Entry 4KXM (X-ray diffraction, 2.24 A resolution); this record covers chains A and B.

# Chain A (and B)
Protein: 2'-deoxynucleoside 5'-phosphate N-hydrolase 1
Organism: Rattus norvegicus
Notes: EC 3.2.2.-; chain B of this document is another copy of the same molecule, construct and numbering; everything in this record applies to it too
Reference sequence: O35820 (DNPH1_RAT); residue numbers follow UniProt; this construct covers 11-151
Chain sequence (152 residues; numbered 8 to 159; the number before each row is that of its first residue):
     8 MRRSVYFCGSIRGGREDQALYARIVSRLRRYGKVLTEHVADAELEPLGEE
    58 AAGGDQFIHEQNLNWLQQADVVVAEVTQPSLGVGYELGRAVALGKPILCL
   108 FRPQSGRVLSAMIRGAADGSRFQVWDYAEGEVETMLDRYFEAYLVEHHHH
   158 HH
Unresolved in the structure: 8-9, 49-60, 152-159 (chain B: 8-9, 49-59, 153-159)
Differences from the reference sequence: expression tag (8-10, 152-159); engineered mutation Asn-69 (Asp in O35820)
Small-molecule neighbours:
  - N6-isopentenyl-adenosine-5'-monophosphate (6IA), molecule 1: Tyr-13, Phe-14, Cys-15, Gly-16, Ser-17, Ile-18, Arg-19, Gly-20, Thr-43, His-45, Val-46, Ile-65, Gln-68, Asn-69, Ser-87, Leu-88, Gly-89, Val-90, Glu-93
  - N6-isopentenyl-adenosine-5'-monophosphate (6IA), molecule 2: Ser-117, Ala-118, Met-119
UniProt features mapped onto this chain:
  - binding site (5-hydroxymethyl-dUMP): Gly-16, Ile-18, Arg-19, Gly-20, Ser-87, Gly-89, Glu-93, Ser-117
  - modified residue (Phosphoserine): Ser-17, Ser-87, Ser-112, Ser-117, Ser-127
  - mutagenesis: Tyr-13 (Y13A: 100-fold decrease binding affinity for GMP as substrate), Glu-93 (E93A: 100-fold increase in Km and 170-fold decrease in catalytic efficiency for dGMP as substrate)
Reported in the primary citation:
  - binding site for N6-isopentenyl-adenosine-5'-monophosphate: Ile-18, Arg-19, Ile-65

# Interface between chain A and chain B
Contacting residue pairs (70; chain A residue first):
  Arg-19(A) with Val-115(B); Leu-116(B), hydrogen bond (side chain-backbone); Ser-117(B); Ala-118(B)
  Asp-62(A) with Ala-118(B); Arg-121(B); Gly-122(B)
  Gln-63(A) with Arg-121(B); Gly-122(B), hydrogen bond (side chain-backbone); Ala-124(B), hydrogen bond (side chain-backbone)
  His-66(A) with Met-119(B); Gly-122(B); Ala-123(B)
  Asn-69(A) with Met-119(B), hydrogen bond
  Val-83(A) with Leu-88(B)
  Pro-86(A) with Pro-86(B)
  Ser-87(A) with Ser-87(B); Leu-88(B)
  Leu-88(A) with Val-83(B); Gln-85(B); Pro-86(B), hydrophobic; Ser-87(B); Gly-91(B); Leu-116(B), hydrophobic; Ser-117(B); Ile-120(B), hydrophobic
  Gly-89(A) with Ser-117(B); Met-119(B)
  Val-90(A) with Leu-88(B), hydrophobic
  Gly-91(A) with Leu-88(B); Gly-91(B); Tyr-92(B), hydrogen bond (backbone-backbone)
  Tyr-92(A) with Gly-91(B); Tyr-92(B); Gly-95(B); Val-98(B), hydrophobic; Met-119(B), hydrophobic; Ile-120(B), hydrophobic; Ala-123(B)
  Glu-93(A) with Met-119(B)
  Gly-95(A) with Tyr-92(B); Gly-95(B); Arg-96(B)
  Arg-96(A) with Gly-95(B); Val-98(B)
  Val-98(A) with Arg-96(B)
  Ala-99(A) with Ala-99(B), hydrophobic
  Val-115(A) with Arg-19(B)
  Leu-116(A) with Arg-19(B), hydrogen bond (backbone-side chain); Leu-88(B), hydrophobic
  Ser-117(A) with Arg-19(B); Leu-88(B); Gly-89(B), hydrogen bond (side chain-backbone)
  Ala-118(A) with Arg-19(B); Asp-62(B); Ile-65(B), hydrophobic
  Met-119(A) with His-66(B); Asn-69(B), hydrogen bond; Gly-89(B); Tyr-92(B), hydrophobic
  Ile-120(A) with Leu-88(B), hydrophobic; Tyr-92(B), hydrophobic
  Arg-121(A) with Asp-62(B); Gln-63(B)
  Gly-122(A) with Asp-62(B); Gln-63(B), hydrogen bond (backbone-side chain); His-66(B), hydrogen bond (backbone-side chain)
  Ala-123(A) with His-66(B); Tyr-92(B)
  Ala-124(A) with Gln-63(B), hydrogen bond (backbone-side chain)
Also at the interface, not in a pair above, chain A (34 interface residues in all): Tyr-13, Gly-20, Ile-65, Gln-85, Leu-94, Phe-129
Also at the interface, not in a pair above, chain B (32 interface residues in all): Gly-20, Val-90, Glu-93, Leu-94

# In short
Chain A and chain B form an interface of 34 and 32 residues respectively, with 11 hydrogen bonds. Polar
contacts include Arg-19(A)/Leu-116(B), Gln-63(A)/Gly-122(B) and Gln-63(A)/Ala-124(B). Ligands of chain A:
N6-isopentenyl-adenosine-5'-monophosphate. UniProt lists 8 residues binding 5-hydroxymethyl-dUMP and 2
mutagenesis sites on chain A. From the paper: a binding site for N6-isopentenyl-adenosine-5'-monophosphate at
Ile-18(A), Arg-19(A) and Ile-65(A).
Chain A and chain B are both 2'-deoxynucleoside 5'-phosphate N-hydrolase 1 (Rattus norvegicus); the structure,
Crystal structure of DNPH1 (RCL) WITH N6-ISOPENTENYL-AMP, was determined by X-ray diffraction, deposited
together with 4KXN.
